PDB entry 3BRA | X-ray diffraction, 2.30 A resolution | chain A

== Chain A ==
Molecule: Beta-secretase 1
Organism: Homo sapiens
Notes: EC 3.4.23.46; fragment: protease domain
UniProt: P56817 (BACE1_HUMAN); residues -15 to 393 here correspond to UniProt positions 46-454 (UniProt number = residue number + 61)
Amino-acid sequence (409 residues; each row starts with the number of its first residue; numbers below 1 keep their minus sign (Glu-15 is residue -15)):
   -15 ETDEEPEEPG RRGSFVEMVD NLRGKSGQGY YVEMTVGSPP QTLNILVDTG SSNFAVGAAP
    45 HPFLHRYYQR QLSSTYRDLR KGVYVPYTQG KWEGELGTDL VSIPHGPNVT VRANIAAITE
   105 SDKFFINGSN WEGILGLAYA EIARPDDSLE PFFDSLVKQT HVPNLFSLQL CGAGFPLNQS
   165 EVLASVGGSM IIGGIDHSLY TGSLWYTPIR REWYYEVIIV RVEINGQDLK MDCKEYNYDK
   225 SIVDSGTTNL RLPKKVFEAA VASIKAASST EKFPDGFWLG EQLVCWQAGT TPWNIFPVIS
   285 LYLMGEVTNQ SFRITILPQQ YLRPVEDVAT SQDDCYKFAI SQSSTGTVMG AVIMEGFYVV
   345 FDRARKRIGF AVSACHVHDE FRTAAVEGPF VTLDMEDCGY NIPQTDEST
Not modelled in the structure: -15 to -5, 157-168, 256, 310-317, 387-393
Construct notes: engineered mutation Ala246 (Lys307 in P56817)
Disulfide bonds: Cys155-Cys359, Cys217-Cys382, Cys269-Cys319
Ligand contacts: 4-(2-aminoethyl)phenol (AEF): Leu30, Asp32, Ser35, Tyr71, Lys107, Phe108, Ile110, Trp115, Ile118, Gly230
Curated features (UniProtKB/Swiss-Prot):
  - active site: Asp32, Asp228
  - modified residue (N6-acetyllysine): Lys65, Lys214, Lys218, Lys224, Lys238, Lys239
  - glycosylation (N-linked (GlcNAc...) asparagine): Asn92, Asn111, Asn162, Asn293

== Overview ==
Ligands of chain A: 4-(2-aminoethyl)phenol. From UniProt: active-site residues Asp32 and Asp228.
Chain A is Beta-secretase 1 (Homo sapiens); the structure, BACE-1 complexed with compound 1, was determined by
X-ray diffraction together with 3BUF, 3BUG and 3BUH from the same study.
